PDB entry 4TYQ | X-ray diffraction, 1.65 A resolution | chain A

Chain A:
Molecule: Adenylate kinase
Source organism: Bacillus subtilis 168
Notes: EC 2.7.4.3
UniProtKB: P16304 (KAD_BACSU); residue numbers follow UniProt; this construct covers 1-217
Sequence (217 residues; row label = number of the first residue in the row):
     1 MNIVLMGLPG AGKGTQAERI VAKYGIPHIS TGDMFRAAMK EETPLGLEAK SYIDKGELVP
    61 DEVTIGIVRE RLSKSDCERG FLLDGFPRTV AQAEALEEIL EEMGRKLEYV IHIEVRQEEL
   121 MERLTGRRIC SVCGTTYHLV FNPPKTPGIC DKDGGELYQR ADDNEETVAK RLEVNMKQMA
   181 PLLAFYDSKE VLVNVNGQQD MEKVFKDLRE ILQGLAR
Not modelled in the structure: 216-217
Differences from the reference sequence: engineered mutation Ile3 (Leu in P16304), Ala17 (Gly in P16304), Ala22 (Glu in P16304), Lys23 (Asp in P16304), Arg69 (Lys in P16304), Ser73 (Gly in P16304), Ser75 (Asp in P16304), Met103 (Tyr in P16304), Arg105 (Lys in P16304), Lys106 (Pro in P16304), Leu107 (Ile in P16304), Glu108 (Asp in P16304), His112 (Asn in P16304), Arg116 (Asp in P16304), Gln117 (Lys in P16304), Glu118 (Asp in P16304), Glu119 (Val in P16304), Ala169 (Ser in P16304), Met179 (Thr in P16304), Ala180 (Gln in P16304), Ala184 (Asp in P16304), Asp187 (Ser in P16304), Ser188 (Glu in P16304), Glu190 (Gly in P16304), Val191 (Tyr in P16304), Val193 (Ala in P16304), Met201 (Ile in P16304), Glu202 (Gln in P16304), Lys203 (Asp in P16304), Phe205 (Tyr in P16304), Lys206 (Ala in P16304), Leu208 (Val in P16304), Arg209 (Lys in P16304), Glu210 (Asp in P16304), Ile211 (Leu in P16304), Gln213 (Gly in P16304), Ala216 (Lys in P16304), Arg217 (Lys in P16304)
UniProt features mapped onto this chain:
  - region: Ser30 to Val59 (NMP), Gly126 to Asp163 (LID)
  - binding site (ATP): Gly10 to Thr15, Arg127, Thr136, Tyr137, Gln199
  - binding site (AMP): Thr31, Arg36, Glu57 to Val59, Gly85 to Arg88, Gln92, Arg160, Arg171
  - binding site (Zn(2+)): Cys130, Cys133, Cys150, Asp153

In short:
Curated annotation (UniProt) lists 10 ATP-binding residues, 12 AMP-binding residues and 4 Zn2+-binding
residues.
Chain A is Adenylate kinase (Bacillus subtilis 168); the structure, Crystal structure of an adenylate kinase
mutant--AKm2, was determined by X-ray diffraction together with 4TYP from the same study.
